6D9H - chains B and G of the 4 polymer chains in the assembly; structure by electron microscopy, 3.60 A resolution.

# Chain B
Protein: Guanine nucleotide-binding protein G(I)/G(S)/G(T) subunit beta-1
Source organism: Homo sapiens
Reference sequence: P62873 (GBB1_HUMAN); residues 2-340 here = UniProt positions 2-340
Chain sequence (350 residues; row label = number of the first residue in the row; numbers below 1 keep their minus sign (Met-9 is residue -9)):
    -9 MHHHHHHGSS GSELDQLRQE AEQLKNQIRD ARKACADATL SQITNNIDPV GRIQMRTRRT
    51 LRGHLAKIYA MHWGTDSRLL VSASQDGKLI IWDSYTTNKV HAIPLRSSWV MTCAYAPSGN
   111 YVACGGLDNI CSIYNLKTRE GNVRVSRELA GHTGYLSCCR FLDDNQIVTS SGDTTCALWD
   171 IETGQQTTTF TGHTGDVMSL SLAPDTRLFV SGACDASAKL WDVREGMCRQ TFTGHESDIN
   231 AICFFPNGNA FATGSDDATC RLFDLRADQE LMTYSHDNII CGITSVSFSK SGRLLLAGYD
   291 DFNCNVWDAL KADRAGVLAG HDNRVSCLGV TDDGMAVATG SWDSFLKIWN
Not modelled in the structure: -9 to 2
Construct notes: initiating methionine (-9); expression tag (-8 to 1)
Swiss-Prot annotation at these positions:
  - modified residue: Ser2 (N-acetylserine), His266 (Phosphohistidine)
  - natural variant: Leu30 (L30F: In MRD42; uncertain significance), Arg52 (R52G: In MRD42), Gly64 (G64V: In MRD42), Asp76 (D76E: In MRD42; D76G: In MRD42), Gly77 (G77S: In MRD42), Lys78 (K78R: In MRD42), Ile80 (I80N: In MRD42; I80T: In MRD42), His91 (H91R: In MRD42; uncertain significance), Ala92 (A92T: In MRD42), Pro94 (P94S: In MRD42), Leu95 (L95P: In MRD42), Arg96 (R96L: In MRD42), 5 further natural variant entries in UniProt

# Chain G
Protein: Guanine nucleotide-binding protein G(I)/G(S)/G(O) subunit gamma-2
Source organism: Homo sapiens
Reference sequence: P59768 (GBG2_HUMAN); numbering as in UniProt (aligned over 1-71)
Chain sequence (71 residues; numbered 1 to 71; the number before each row is that of its first residue):
     1 MASNNTASIA QARKLVEQLK MEANIDRIKV SKAAADLMAY CEAHAKEDPL LTPVPASENP
    61 FREKKFFCAI L
Not modelled in the structure: 1-5, 63-71
Swiss-Prot annotation at these positions:
  - modified residue: Ala2 (N-acetylalanine), Cys68 (Cysteine methyl ester)
  - lipidation: Cys68 (S-geranylgeranyl cysteine)

# Chain B / chain G interface
Pairs across the interface - 71 pairs, chain B then chain G:
  Glu3(B) with Ile9(G)
  Leu7(B) with Ala12(G), hydrophobic; Val16(G), hydrophobic
  Ala11(B) with Val16(G), hydrophobic
  Leu14(B) with Leu19(G), hydrophobic; Lys20(G)
  Lys15(B) with Leu19(G)
  Ile18(B) with Leu19(G), hydrophobic; Ala23(G), hydrophobic; Arg27(G)
  Ala21(B) with Arg27(G)
  Arg22(B) with Arg27(G)
  Cys25(B) with Arg27(G), hydrogen bond (side chain-backbone); Lys29(G); Val30(G), hydrogen bond (backbone-backbone)
  Ala26(B) with Val30(G), hydrophobic
  Asp27(B) with Lys29(G); Val30(G); Ser31(G)
  Ala28(B) with Val30(G)
  Leu30(B) with Ala34(G), hydrophobic
  Ile33(B) with Ser31(G); Ala34(G), hydrophobic
  Ile37(B) with Met38(G), hydrophobic
  Val40(B) with Leu51(G), hydrophobic
  Ile43(B) with Leu50(G)
  Met45(B) with Leu50(G), hydrophobic
  Arg48(B) with Phe61(G); Arg62(G), hydrogen bond (side chain-backbone)
  Arg49(B) with Phe61(G), hydrogen bond (side chain-backbone)
  Ser84(B) with Phe61(G)
  Tyr85(B) with Pro60(G), hydrophobic
  Met217(B) with Met21(G), hydrophobic
  Cys218(B) with Gln18(G), hydrogen bond (backbone-side chain)
  Arg219(B) with Glu22(G)
  Gln220(B) with Ile25(G)
  Thr221(B) with Glu22(G), hydrogen bond
  Phe235(B) with Leu37(G), hydrophobic; Tyr40(G), hydrophobic; Cys41(G), hydrophobic
  Pro236(B) with Tyr40(G)
  Asn237(B) with Leu37(G); Tyr40(G)
  Asp254(B) with Ala33(G)
  Arg256(B) with Arg27(G); Ile28(G), hydrogen bond (backbone-backbone)
  Ala257(B) with Ile28(G); Val30(G), hydrophobic
  Asp258(B) with Arg27(G), salt bridge
  Gln259(B) with Val30(G)
  Leu261(B) with Val30(G), hydrophobic; Leu37(G), hydrophobic
  Ser279(B) with Asp48(G), hydrogen bond
  Lys280(B) with Glu47(G); Asp48(G), hydrogen bond (backbone-side chain)
  Ser281(B) with Cys41(G); His44(G); Asp48(G), hydrogen bond (backbone-side chain)
  Gly282(B) with Cys41(G)
  Arg283(B) with Leu51(G)
  Leu284(B) with Leu50(G), hydrophobic
  Leu300(B) with Cys41(G), hydrophobic
  Asp323(B) with Pro49(G)
  Gly324(B) with Pro49(G); Leu50(G)
  Met325(B) with Leu50(G)
  Ala326(B) with Phe61(G), hydrophobic
  Val327(B) with Leu50(G), hydrophobic
  Ile338(B) with Phe61(G), hydrophobic
  Asn340(B) with Leu50(G); Phe61(G)
Also at the interface, not in a pair above, chain B (54 interface residues in all): Leu4, Glu10, Gln17, Ala240
Also at the interface, not in a pair above, chain G (35 interface residues in all): Ser8, Arg13, Glu42, Ala45, Asn59

# In short
54 residues of chain B and 35 residues of chain G are in contact, with 10 hydrogen bonds and 1 salt bridge.
Polar pairs include Asp258(B)-Arg27(G), Cys25(B)-Arg27(G) and Arg48(B)-Arg62(G).
Chain B is Guanine nucleotide-binding protein G(I)/G(S)/G(T) subunit beta-1 and chain G is Guanine
nucleotide-binding protein G(I)/G(S)/G(O) subunit gamma-2, both from Homo sapiens; the structure, Cryo-EM
structure of the human adenosine A1 receptor-Gi2-protein complex bound to its endogenous agonist, was
determined by electron microscopy.
